8W5L - chains B and C of the 5 polymer chains in the assembly; structure by electron microscopy, 2.80 A resolution.

== Chain B (and C) ==
Protein: Minor capsid protein A1
From: Escherichia phage Qbeta
Notes: chain C of this document is another copy of the same molecule, construct and numbering; everything in this record applies to it too
UniProt: Q8LTE1 (A1_BPQBE); residues 0-132 here correspond to UniProt positions 1-133 (UniProt number = residue number + 1)
Amino-acid sequence (133 residues; each row starts with the number of its first residue; numbering starts at 0):
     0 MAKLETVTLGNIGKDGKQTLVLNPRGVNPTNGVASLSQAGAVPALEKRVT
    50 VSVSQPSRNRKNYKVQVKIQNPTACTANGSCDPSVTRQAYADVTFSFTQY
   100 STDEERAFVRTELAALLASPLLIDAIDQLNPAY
Disordered / not traced: 0

== Chain B / chain C interface ==
Contacting residue pairs (12):
  T29(B) - P28(C)
  Q54(B) - R24(C)
  Y62(B) - P42(C)
  Y62(B) - R47(C)
  Q98(B) - V41(C)
  Q98(B) - P42(C)
  Q98(B) - A43(C)  hydrogen bond (backbone-backbone)
  Y99(B) - V41(C)  hydrophobic
  Y99(B) - A43(C)  hydrophobic
  Y99(B) - P82(C)
  S100(B) - V41(C)
  S100(B) - P42(C)
Interface residues without a listed pair, chain B (9 interface residues in all): P28, T101, R105
Interface residues without a listed pair, chain C (10 interface residues in all): V26, S34, D81

== Overview ==
Chain B and chain C form an interface of 9 and 10 residues respectively, with 1 hydrogen bond. Its one
hydrogen bond, Q98(B)-A43(C), is backbone to backbone.
Chain B and chain C are both Minor capsid protein A1 (Escherichia phage Qbeta); the structure, Cryo-EM
structure of Qb-Ab16, was determined by electron microscopy, deposited together with 8W5D, 8W5E, 8W5F, 8W5G,
8W5M, 8W5N and 8 further entries.
